PDB entry 7JFL | X-ray diffraction, 1.68 A resolution | chains B and D of the 4 polymer chains in the assembly

[Chain B]
Protein: Interferon regulatory factor 3
From: Homo sapiens
UniProt: Q14653 (IRF3_HUMAN); residue numbers follow UniProt; this construct covers 189-398
Amino-acid sequence (213 residues; row label = number of the first residue in the row):
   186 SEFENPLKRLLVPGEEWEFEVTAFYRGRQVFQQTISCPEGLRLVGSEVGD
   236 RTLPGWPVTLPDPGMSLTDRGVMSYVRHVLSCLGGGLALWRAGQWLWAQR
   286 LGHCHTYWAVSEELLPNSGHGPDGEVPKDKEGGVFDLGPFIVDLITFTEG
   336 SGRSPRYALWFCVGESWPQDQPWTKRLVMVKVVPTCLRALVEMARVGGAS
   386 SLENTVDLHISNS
Disordered / not traced: 186-194, 231-235, 397-398
Sequence notes: expression tag (186-188)
Modified / non-standard residues: S386 (phosphoserine; SEP)
UniProt features mapped onto this chain:
  - modified residue: T237 (Phosphothreonine), T244 (Phosphothreonine), T253 (Phosphothreonine), K366 (N6-acetyllysine), S385 (Phosphoserine), S386 (Diphosphoserine), S396 (Phosphoserine), S398 (Phosphoserine)
  - cross-link (Glycyl lysine isopeptide (Lys-Gly)): K193 (interchain with G-Cter in ISG15), K360 (interchain with G-Cter in ISG15), K366 (interchain with G-Cter in ISG15)
  - natural variant: R227 (R227Q: No effect on IFNB induction upon Sendai virus infection), R285 (R285Q: In IIAE7)
  - mutagenesis: K193 (K193R: Highly diminished ISGylation; when associated with R-360 and R-366), R285 (R285S: Abolished interaction with STING1, MAVS or TICAM1), H288 (H288S: Decreased interaction with TICAM1), H290 (H290S: Decreased interaction with TICAM1), K313 (K313S: Abolished interaction with STING1, MAVS or TICAM1), K360 (K360R: Highly diminished ISGylation; when associated with R-193 and R-366), K366 (K366R: Highly diminished ISGylation; when associated with R-193 and R-360), S385 to S386 (Complete loss of viral infection induced phosphorylation), S385 (S385A/D/E: Complete loss of viral infection induced phosphorylation), S386 (S386A: Complete loss of viral infection induced phosphorylation. Abolished pyrophosphorylation; S386E: Phosphomimetic mutant; interacts with CREBBP; when associated with E-396), T390 (T390A: Does not affect pyrophosphorylation), S396 to S398 (Complete loss of viral infection induced phosphorylation), 1 further mutagenesis entry in UniProt
Reported in the primary citation:
  - post-translational modification sites: S386
  - mutagenesis - R211A/R380A, R211A/S339A/R380A, S386A: abolished binding to another copy of this molecule
  - mutagenesis - R285A, R285A/K313A, H288A/H290A/K313A, H290A/K313A, S396A: decreased binding to another copy of this molecule
  - mutagenesis - H288A, H290A, K313A: unchanged binding to another copy of this molecule
  - mutagenesis - R285A, R285A/K313A, H288A/H290A/K313A, H290A/K313A: decreased signaling
  - mutagenesis - H288A, H290A, K313A: unchanged signaling
  - mutagenesis - R211A, R211A/R380A, R211A/S339A/R380A, R380A: decreased localization to cGAMP
  - mutagenesis - R285A, S339A: decreased localization
  - mutagenesis - R211A, R211A/R380A, R380A, S386A: abolished signaling in response to IFN-beta reporter
  - mutagenesis - S339A, E388A (about 45%), S396A (about 50%): decreased signaling in response to IFN-beta reporter
  - mutagenesis - H288A, H290A, K313A: unchanged localization to cGAMP treatment

[Chain D]
Protein: CREB-binding protein
From: Homo sapiens
Notes: EC 2.3.1.48
UniProt: Q92793 (CBP_HUMAN); residue numbers follow UniProt; this construct covers 2065-2111
Amino-acid sequence (47 residues; row label = number of the first residue in the row):
  2065 SALQDLLRTLKSPSSPQQQQQVLNILKSNPQLMAAFIKQRTAKYVAN
Disordered / not traced: 2065, 2104-2111
UniProt features mapped onto this chain:
  - modified residue (Phosphoserine): S2076, S2079

[How chain B and chain D interact]
Contacting residue pairs (40; chain B residue first):
  G199(B) with N2088(D)
  E201(B) with Q2085(D)
  W202(B) with Q2085(D); I2089(D), hydrophobic
  E203(B) with S2078(D); S2079(D), hydrogen bond; Q2081(D); Q2082(D); Q2085(D), hydrogen bond (backbone-side chain)
  S221(B) with Q2081(D); Q2085(D), hydrogen bond
  I326(B) with N2093(D); Q2095(D)
  L329(B) with L2096(D), hydrophobic
  I330(B) with Q2095(D); L2096(D), hydrophobic; A2099(D), hydrophobic
  T333(B) with A2099(D); Q2103(D)
  T370(B) with Q2082(D), hydrogen bond (backbone-side chain)
  C371(B) with Q2082(D); Q2085(D); V2086(D); I2089(D), hydrophobic
  A374(B) with L2074(D), hydrophobic; Q2082(D); V2086(D), hydrophobic
  L375(B) with I2089(D), hydrophobic; F2100(D)
  M378(B) with L2070(D); T2073(D); V2086(D), hydrophobic; F2100(D), hydrophobic
  A379(B) with F2100(D); Q2103(D), hydrogen bond (backbone-side chain)
  V381(B) with T2073(D); K2075(D)
  G382(B) with Q2103(D)
  G383(B) with Q2103(D)
  A384(B) with Q2103(D)
Also at the interface, not in a pair above, chain B (22 interface residues in all): L322, E334, L372
Also at the interface, not in a pair above, chain D (20 interface residues in all): L2090, K2102

[In short]
Chain B and chain D form an interface of 22 and 20 residues respectively, with 5 hydrogen bonds. Among the
polar pairs are E203(B)-S2079(D), E203(B)-Q2085(D) and S221(B)-Q2085(D). From the paper: R285A, R285A/K313A
and H288A/H290A/K313A of chain B, among others, reduce binding to another copy of this molecule; a
modification site at S386(B); 15 substitutions were tested in all.
Here chain B is Interferon regulatory factor 3 and chain D is CREB-binding protein, both from Homo sapiens.
Entry 7JFL (Crystal structure of human phosphorylated IRF-3 bound to CBP) was determined by X-ray diffraction
(same publication as 7JFM).
